5OYP - chains A and B of the 4 polymer chains in the assembly; structure by electron microscopy, 3.22 A resolution.

# Chain A
Protein: structural protein VP1
Source organism: Sacbrood virus
UniProt: A0A223DN69 (A0A223DN69_9VIRU); residues 1-243 here correspond to UniProt positions 757-999 (UniProt number = residue number + 756)
Chain sequence (243 residues; each row starts with the number of its first residue):
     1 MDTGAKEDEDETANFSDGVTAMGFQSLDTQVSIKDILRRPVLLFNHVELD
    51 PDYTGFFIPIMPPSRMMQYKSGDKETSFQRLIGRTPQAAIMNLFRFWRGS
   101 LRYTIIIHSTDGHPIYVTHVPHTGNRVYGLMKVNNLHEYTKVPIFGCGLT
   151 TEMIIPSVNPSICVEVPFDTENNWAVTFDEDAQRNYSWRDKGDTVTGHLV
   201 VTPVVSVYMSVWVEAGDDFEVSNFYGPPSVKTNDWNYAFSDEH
What the authors report for this chain:
  - conformationally variable residues (order/disorder transition): Met-1 to Asn-14

# Chain B
Protein: structural protein VP2
Source organism: Sacbrood virus
UniProt: Q6ITS8 (Q6ITS8_9VIRU); residues 1-239 here correspond to UniProt positions 104-342 (UniProt number = residue number + 103)
Chain sequence (239 residues; each row starts with the number of its first residue):
     1 EVPSKESIQGDATQQSSKEENTIITRDQQQTVSENIPSTVGDLVIASSEP
    51 TQQFRSLTNRWMPINSIRVTVNGKRNDLLAQYYIPEDFLSTHAKCAPNTI
   101 PFETYVYGKYELEMKFVANGNKFQCGKVIISVKFDSYQADNINTGFQAAL
   151 SRPHIMLDLSTNNEGVLKIPFRYHRAFVRNQTHKTATAGVRPGKFASIYV
   201 QVLSPLQTGEGGANDMFIRPFYRYTRAEFAGMSYKVPLT
What the authors report for this chain:
  - conformationally variable residues (order/disorder transition): Glu-1 to Val-40

# Interface between chain A and chain B
Pairs across the interface (71):
  Met-1(A) with Ser-151(B)
  Asp-2(A) with Leu-150(B); Ser-151(B), hydrogen bond (backbone-backbone); Arg-152(B); His-154(B), salt bridge
  Lys-6(A) with Thr-31(B); Val-32(B); Ser-33(B); His-154(B), hydrogen bond (side chain-backbone)
  Glu-7(A) with His-154(B), salt bridge; Met-156(B)
  Arg-65(A) with Ile-142(B)
  Arg-95(A) with Asp-135(B), salt bridge; Tyr-137(B), hydrogen bond (side chain-backbone); Gln-138(B); Ala-139(B)
  Phe-96(A) with Asp-135(B); Arg-172(B); Tyr-173(B); His-174(B)
  Asn-172(A) with His-174(B)
  Asn-173(A) with Thr-39(B); Asp-42(B), hydrogen bond; His-174(B), hydrogen bond (backbone-backbone); Arg-175(B); Ala-176(B)
  Trp-174(A) with Tyr-173(B); His-174(B), hydrogen bond (backbone-backbone)
  Phe-178(A) with Ile-142(B), hydrophobic; Asn-143(B)
  Asp-179(A) with Gln-138(B); Ile-142(B)
  Glu-180(A) with Gln-138(B), hydrogen bond (backbone-backbone); Ala-139(B), hydrogen bond (side chain-backbone); Asp-140(B), hydrogen bond (side chain-backbone); Asn-141(B), hydrogen bond (side chain-backbone); Ile-142(B)
  Arg-184(A) with Gln-138(B), hydrogen bond
  Tyr-186(A) with Tyr-137(B); Gln-138(B)
  Ser-187(A) with Tyr-137(B), hydrogen bond; Ala-188(B); Gly-189(B)
  Trp-188(A) with Gly-189(B)
  Arg-189(A) with Arg-179(B); Thr-187(B), hydrogen bond; Gly-189(B), hydrogen bond (backbone-backbone); Val-190(B)
  Asp-190(A) with Tyr-137(B); Arg-175(B), salt bridge; Gly-189(B); Val-190(B); Arg-191(B), hydrogen bond (side chain-backbone)
  Asp-193(A) with His-174(B), salt bridge; Arg-175(B), salt bridge
  Asn-223(A) with Phe-134(B), hydrogen bond (side chain-backbone)
  Phe-224(A) with Ser-151(B); Arg-152(B)
  Tyr-225(A) with Lys-133(B); Phe-134(B), hydrogen bond (side chain-backbone); Asp-135(B), hydrogen bond (side chain-backbone); Ser-136(B); Asn-143(B); Ala-148(B); Arg-152(B)
  Gly-226(A) with Asn-143(B), hydrogen bond (backbone-side chain); Ser-151(B)
  Pro-227(A) with Asn-143(B); Ala-148(B); Ser-151(B)
  Pro-228(A) with Asn-143(B)
Interface residues without a listed pair, chain A (28 interface residues in all): Asn-92, Val-176
Interface residues without a listed pair, chain B (35 interface residues in all): Gln-147, Pro-153

# Summary
28 residues of chain A face 35 of chain B across their interface; the contacts include 19 hydrogen bonds and 6
salt bridges. Polar pairs include Asp-2(A)/His-154(B), Glu-7(A)/His-154(B) and Arg-95(A)/Asp-135(B). From the
paper: conformational variability at Met-1(A) and Glu-1(B).
Chain A is structural protein VP1 and chain B is structural protein VP2, both from Sacbrood virus; the
structure, Sacbrood virus of honeybee, was determined by electron microscopy, deposited together with 5LSF,
6EGV, 6EGX, 6EH1 and 6EIW.
